PDB entry 9ETZ | electron microscopy, 2.40 A resolution | chains c and g of the 32 polymer chains in the assembly

[Chain c]
Name: Cytochrome c oxidase subunit 3
From: Saccharomyces cerevisiae
Notes: EC 7.1.1.9
UniProt: P00420 (COX3_YEAST); numbering as in UniProt (aligned over 1-269)
Chain sequence (269 residues; row label = number of the first residue in the row):
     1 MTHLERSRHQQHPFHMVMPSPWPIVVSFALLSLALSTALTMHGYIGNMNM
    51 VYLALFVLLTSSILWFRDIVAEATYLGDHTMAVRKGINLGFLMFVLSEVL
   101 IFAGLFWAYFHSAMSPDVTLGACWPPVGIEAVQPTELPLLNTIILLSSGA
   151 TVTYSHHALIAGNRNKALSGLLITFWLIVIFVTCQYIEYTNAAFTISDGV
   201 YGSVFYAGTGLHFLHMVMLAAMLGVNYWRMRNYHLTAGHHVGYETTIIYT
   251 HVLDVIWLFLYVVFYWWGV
Curated features (UniProtKB/Swiss-Prot):
  - natural variant: Val-263 (V263T: In strain: D273-10B/A48)
What the authors report for this chain:
  - binding site for cardiolipin: Arg-67

[Chain g]
Name: Cytochrome c oxidase subunit 7, mitochondrial
From: Saccharomyces cerevisiae
UniProt: P10174 (COX7_YEAST); residue numbers follow UniProt; this construct covers 2-60
Chain sequence (59 residues; row label = number of the first residue in the row):
     2 ANKVIQLQKIFQSSTKPLWWRHPRSALYLYPFYAIFAVAVVTPLLYIPNA
    52 IRGIKAKKA
What the authors report for this chain:
  - binding site for cardiolipin: Arg-25

[How chain c and chain g interact]
Pairs across the interface (43):
  Met-18(c) / Arg-22(g)
  Pro-19(c) / Trp-20(g)
  Ser-20(c) / Trp-20(g)
  Pro-21(c) / Trp-20(g)
  Trp-22(c) / Trp-20(g)  hydrophobic
  Trp-22(c) / Leu-30(g)  hydrophobic
  Val-25(c) / Phe-33(g)  hydrophobic
  Val-25(c) / Phe-37(g)
  Phe-28(c) / Phe-37(g)  hydrophobic
  Ser-32(c) / Ala-40(g)  hydrogen bond (side chain-backbone)
  Ser-32(c) / Pro-44(g)
  Ser-36(c) / Pro-44(g)
  Leu-39(c) / Tyr-47(g)  hydrophobic
  His-42(c) / Lys-56(g)  hydrogen bond (backbone-side chain)
  Gly-43(c) / Lys-56(g)
  Gly-43(c) / Ala-57(g)  hydrogen bond (backbone-backbone)
  Tyr-44(c) / Tyr-47(g)
  Tyr-44(c) / Ile-55(g)
  Tyr-44(c) / Lys-56(g)
  Tyr-44(c) / Ala-57(g)
  Gly-46(c) / Ala-57(g)
  Gly-46(c) / Lys-59(g)
  Met-50(c) / Thr-43(g)
  Leu-53(c) / Ala-40(g)  hydrophobic
  Val-57(c) / Ile-36(g)  hydrophobic
  Val-57(c) / Phe-37(g)  hydrophobic
  Val-57(c) / Ala-40(g)  hydrophobic
  Thr-60(c) / Phe-33(g)
  Ser-61(c) / Phe-33(g)
  Arg-67(c) / Trp-20(g)
  Arg-67(c) / Ser-26(g)
  Arg-67(c) / Tyr-29(g)
  Asp-68(c) / Leu-19(g)
  Asp-68(c) / Trp-20(g)
  Ala-71(c) / Phe-12(g)  hydrophobic
  Glu-72(c) / Leu-19(g)
  Thr-74(c) / Val-5(g)
  Thr-74(c) / Gln-9(g)  hydrogen bond (backbone-side chain)
  Tyr-75(c) / Leu-8(g)
  Tyr-75(c) / Gln-9(g)
  Tyr-75(c) / Gln-13(g)  hydrogen bond (backbone-side chain)
  Tyr-233(c) / Asn-3(g)
  Tyr-233(c) / Val-5(g)
Other interface residues (no listed pair), chain c (33 interface residues in all): Leu-35, Ile-45, Phe-56, Leu-64, Leu-76, Asn-232, His-234
Other interface residues (no listed pair), chain g (32 interface residues in all): Ala-2, His-23, Tyr-34, Val-39, Val-41, Leu-45, Asn-50, Ala-51, Gly-54

[In short]
Chain c and chain g form an interface of 33 and 32 residues respectively; the contacts include 5 hydrogen
bonds. Polar pairs include Ser-32(c)/Ala-40(g), His-42(c)/Lys-56(g) and Thr-74(c)/Gln-9(g). From the paper: a
binding site for cardiolipin at Arg-67(c) and Arg-25(g).
Chain c is Cytochrome c oxidase subunit 3 and chain g is Cytochrome c oxidase subunit 7, mitochondrial, both
from Saccharomyces cerevisiae; the structure, III2IV respiratory supercomplex from Saccharomyces cerevisiae,
was determined by electron microscopy.
